Entry 7TKP (electron microscopy, 4.60 A resolution (low resolution: residue-level contacts below are approximate; hydrogen-bond / salt-bridge calls are withheld)); this record covers chains V and X of the 27 polymer chains in the assembly.

[Chain V]
Protein: ATP synthase subunit d
From: Saccharomyces cerevisiae
UniProt: P30902 (ATP7_YEAST); residues 1-173 here correspond to UniProt positions 2-174 (UniProt number = residue number + 1)
Sequence (173 residues; each row starts with the number of its first residue):
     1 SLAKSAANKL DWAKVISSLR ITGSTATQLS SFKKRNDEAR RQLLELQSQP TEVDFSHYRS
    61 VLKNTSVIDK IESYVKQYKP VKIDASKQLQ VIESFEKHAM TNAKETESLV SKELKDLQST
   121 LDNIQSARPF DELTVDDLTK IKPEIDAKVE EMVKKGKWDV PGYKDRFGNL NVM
Unresolved in the structure: 1-2
Curated features (UniProtKB/Swiss-Prot):
  - modified residue: S1 (N-acetylserine)

[Chain X]
Protein: ATP synthase subunit H
From: Saccharomyces cerevisiae
UniProt: Q12349 (ATP14_YEAST); residues 1-92 here correspond to UniProt positions 33-124 (UniProt number = residue number + 32)
Sequence (92 residues; numbered 1 to 92; the number before each row is that of its first residue):
     1 NVIQDLYLRE LKDTKLAPST LQDAEGNVKP WNPPQKPNLP ELELQGPEAL KAYTEQNVET
    61 AHVAKESEEG ESEPIEEDWL VLDDAEETKE SH
Unresolved in the structure: 63-92

[Chain V / chain X interface]
Residue-residue contacts (6; chain V residue first):
  S24(V) - A61(X)
  T25(V) - A61(X)
  V81(V) - K36(X)
  V81(V) - P37(X)
  K82(V) - P37(X)
  A85(V) - E41(X)
Other interface residues (no listed pair), chain V (9 interface residues in all): I83, D84, K87, Q88
Other interface residues (no listed pair), chain X (6 interface residues in all): P40, H62

[In short]
Chain V and chain X form an interface of 9 and 6 residues respectively.
Here chain V is ATP synthase subunit d and chain X is ATP synthase subunit H, both from Saccharomyces
cerevisiae. Entry 7TKP (Yeast ATP synthase State 3catalytic(b) with 10 mM ATP backbone model) was determined
by electron microscopy, deposited together with 7TJS, 7TJT, 7TJU, 7TJV, 7TJW, 7TJX and 30 further entries.
